Entry 5W5Y (electron microscopy, 3.80 A resolution); this record covers chains Q and S of the 20 polymer chains in the assembly.

== Chain Q ==
Name: RNA polymerase I-specific transcription initiation factor RRN11
From: Saccharomyces cerevisiae (strain ATCC 204508 / S288c)
UniProtKB: Q04712 (RRN11_YEAST); residues 1-507 here = UniProt positions 1-507
Sequence (507 residues; each row starts with the number of its first residue):
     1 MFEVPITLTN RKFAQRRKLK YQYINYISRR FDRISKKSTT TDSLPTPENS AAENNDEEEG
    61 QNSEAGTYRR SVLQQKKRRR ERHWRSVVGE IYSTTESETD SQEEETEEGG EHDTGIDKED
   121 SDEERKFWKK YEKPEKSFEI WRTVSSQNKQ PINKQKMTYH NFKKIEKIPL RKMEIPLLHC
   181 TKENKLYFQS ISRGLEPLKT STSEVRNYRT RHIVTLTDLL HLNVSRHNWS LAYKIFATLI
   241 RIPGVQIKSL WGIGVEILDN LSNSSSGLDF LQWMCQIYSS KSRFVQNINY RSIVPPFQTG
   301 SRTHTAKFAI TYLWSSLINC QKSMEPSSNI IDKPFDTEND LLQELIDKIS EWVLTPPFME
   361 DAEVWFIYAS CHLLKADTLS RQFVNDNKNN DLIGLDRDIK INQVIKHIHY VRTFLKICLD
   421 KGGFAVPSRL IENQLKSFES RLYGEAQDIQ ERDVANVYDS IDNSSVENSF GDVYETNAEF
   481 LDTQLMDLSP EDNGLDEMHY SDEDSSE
Not modelled in the structure: 37-120, 327-336, 444-507
Covalently attached groups: covalent link Pro5-Gln246, Ile247-Gln298; covalent link Phe13-Ser201, Ser280-Ser301, Lys281-Ser301; covalent link Tyr23-Ile27; covalent link Val245-Leu250, Ile393-Leu395; covalent link Trp352-Phe358, Leu354-Phe358; covalent link Leu354-Met359

== Chain S ==
Molecule: non-template strand DNA
Sequence (54 nucleotides; each row starts with the number of its first residue):
     1 CAAGTGTGAG GAAAAGTAGT TGGGTTTTTT TTTTTTTTTT TGCAGTTGAA GACA
Not modelled in the structure: 30-38

== Chain Q / chain S interface ==
Contacting residue pairs (11):
  Arg11(Q) with DG11(S), hydrogen bond to the base; DA12(S), phosphate contact
  Arg125(Q) with DG19(S), hydrogen bond to the phosphate
  Cys180(Q) with DG10(S), phosphate contact
  Thr181(Q) with DG10(S), hydrogen bond to the phosphate; DG11(S), hydrogen bond to the phosphate
  Lys182(Q) with DG10(S), hydrogen bond to the phosphate
  Glu183(Q) with DG11(S), phosphate contact
  Asn207(Q) with DA13(S), hydrogen bond to the phosphate
  Asn287(Q) with DT20(S), phosphate contact; DT21(S), phosphate contact
Also at the interface, not in a pair above, chain Q (11 interface residues in all): Thr9, Lys12, Asn184
Also at the interface, not in a pair above, chain S (8 interface residues in all): DA9

== In short ==
11 residues of chain Q face 8 of chain S across their interface; the contacts include 6 hydrogen bonds. Polar
contacts include Arg11(Q)-DG11(S), Arg125(Q)-DG19(S) and Thr181(Q)-DG10(S).
Chain Q is RNA polymerase I-specific transcription initiation factor RRN11 (Saccharomyces cerevisiae (strain
ATCC 204508 / S288c)) and chain S is non-template strand DNA; the structure, RNA polymerase I Initial
Transcribing Complex, was determined by electron microscopy together with 5W65, 5W64 and 5W66 from the same
study.
